Entry 2W9B (X-ray diffraction, 2.28 A resolution); this record covers chains A and C of the 3 polymer chains in the assembly.

# Chain A
Protein: DNA polymerase IV
From: Sulfolobus solfataricus
Notes: EC 2.7.7.7
UniProt: Q97W02 (DPO42_SULSO); residue numbers follow UniProt; this construct covers 1-352
Amino-acid sequence (358 residues; each row starts with the number of its first residue; numbers below 1 keep their minus sign (His-5 is residue -5)):
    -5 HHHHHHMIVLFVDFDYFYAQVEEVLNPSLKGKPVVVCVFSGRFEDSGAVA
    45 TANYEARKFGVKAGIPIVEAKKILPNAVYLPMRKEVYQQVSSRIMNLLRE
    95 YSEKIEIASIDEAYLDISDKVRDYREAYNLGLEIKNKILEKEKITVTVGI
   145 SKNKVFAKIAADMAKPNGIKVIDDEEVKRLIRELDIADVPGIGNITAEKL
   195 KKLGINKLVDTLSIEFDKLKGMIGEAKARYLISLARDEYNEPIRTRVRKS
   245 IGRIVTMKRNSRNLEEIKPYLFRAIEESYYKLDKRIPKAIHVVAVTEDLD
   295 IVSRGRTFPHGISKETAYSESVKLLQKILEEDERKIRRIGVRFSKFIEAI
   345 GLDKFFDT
Unresolved in the structure: -5 to 0, 343-352
Sequence notes: conflict Arg223 (Lys in Q97W02)
Bound ions: Mg2+ site 1: Phe8, Asp105; Mg2+ site 2: Ala181, Ile186
Curated features (UniProtKB/Swiss-Prot):
  - active site: Glu106
  - binding site (Mg(2+)): Asp7, Asp105
  - site: Tyr12 (Substrate discrimination)
  - mutagenesis: Asp105 to Glu106 (Loss of function), Glu342 to Thr352 (Almost complete loss of interaction with PCNA)

# Chain C
Molecule: 14-nt DNA strand
Sequence (14 nucleotides; row label = number of the first residue in the row):
     1 GGGGGAAGGATTCC
Modified positions: DOC (2',3'-dideoxycytidine-5'-monophosphate) at position 14

# Chain A / chain C interface
Contacting residue pairs (23; chain A residue first):
  Ala57(A) - DOC_14(C)  base contact
  Ala102(A) - DOC_14(C)  sugar contact
  Ser103(A) - DOC_14(C)  sugar contact
  Glu106(A) - DOC_14(C)  phosphate contact
  Lys152(A) - DOC_14(C)  salt bridge to the phosphate
  Pro184(A) - DC13(C)  phosphate contact
  Gly185(A) - DT12(C)  sugar contact
  Gly185(A) - DC13(C)  hydrogen bond to the phosphate
  Ile186(A) - DC13(C)  phosphate contact
  Gly187(A) - DT12(C)  hydrogen bond to the phosphate
  Gly187(A) - DC13(C)  phosphate contact
  Ile189(A) - DT11(C)  phosphate contact
  Ile189(A) - DT12(C)  hydrogen bond to the phosphate
  Thr190(A) - DT11(C)  phosphate contact
  Thr190(A) - DT12(C)  hydrogen bond to the phosphate
  Lys193(A) - DT11(C)  salt bridge to the phosphate
  Ser297(A) - DG9(C)  phosphate contact
  Arg298(A) - DG8(C)  salt bridge to the phosphate
  Gly299(A) - DG8(C)  hydrogen bond to the phosphate
  Arg300(A) - DA7(C)  phosphate contact
  Thr301(A) - DA7(C)  hydrogen bond to the phosphate
  Lys321(A) - DG8(C)  salt bridge to the phosphate
  Lys339(A) - DA6(C)  phosphate contact
Also at the interface, not in a pair above, chain A (27 interface residues in all): Asp105, Val183, Asn188, Lys221, Arg240, Asp294, Ile295, Val296
Also at the interface, not in a pair above, chain C (9 interface residues in all): DA10

# Overview
The interface between chain A and chain C involves 27 residues on one side and 9 on the other, with 6 hydrogen
bonds and 4 salt bridges. Among the polar pairs are Gly185(A)-DC13(C), Gly187(A)-DT12(C) and
Ile189(A)-DT12(C).
Here chain A is DNA polymerase IV (Sulfolobus solfataricus) and chain C is a 14-nt DNA strand. Entry 2W9B
(Binary complex of Dpo4 bound to N2,N2-dimethyl-deoxyguanosine modified DNA) was determined by X-ray
diffraction, deposited together with 2W9A and 2W9C.
